PDB entry 7Z1L | electron microscopy, 2.80 A resolution | chains B and R of the 20 polymer chains in the assembly

# Chain B
Name: DNA-directed RNA polymerase III subunit RPC2
Organism: Saccharomyces cerevisiae W303
Notes: EC 2.7.7.6
Reference sequence: P22276 (RPC2_YEAST); residues 1-1149 here = UniProt positions 1-1149
Chain sequence (1149 residues; each row starts with the number of its first residue):
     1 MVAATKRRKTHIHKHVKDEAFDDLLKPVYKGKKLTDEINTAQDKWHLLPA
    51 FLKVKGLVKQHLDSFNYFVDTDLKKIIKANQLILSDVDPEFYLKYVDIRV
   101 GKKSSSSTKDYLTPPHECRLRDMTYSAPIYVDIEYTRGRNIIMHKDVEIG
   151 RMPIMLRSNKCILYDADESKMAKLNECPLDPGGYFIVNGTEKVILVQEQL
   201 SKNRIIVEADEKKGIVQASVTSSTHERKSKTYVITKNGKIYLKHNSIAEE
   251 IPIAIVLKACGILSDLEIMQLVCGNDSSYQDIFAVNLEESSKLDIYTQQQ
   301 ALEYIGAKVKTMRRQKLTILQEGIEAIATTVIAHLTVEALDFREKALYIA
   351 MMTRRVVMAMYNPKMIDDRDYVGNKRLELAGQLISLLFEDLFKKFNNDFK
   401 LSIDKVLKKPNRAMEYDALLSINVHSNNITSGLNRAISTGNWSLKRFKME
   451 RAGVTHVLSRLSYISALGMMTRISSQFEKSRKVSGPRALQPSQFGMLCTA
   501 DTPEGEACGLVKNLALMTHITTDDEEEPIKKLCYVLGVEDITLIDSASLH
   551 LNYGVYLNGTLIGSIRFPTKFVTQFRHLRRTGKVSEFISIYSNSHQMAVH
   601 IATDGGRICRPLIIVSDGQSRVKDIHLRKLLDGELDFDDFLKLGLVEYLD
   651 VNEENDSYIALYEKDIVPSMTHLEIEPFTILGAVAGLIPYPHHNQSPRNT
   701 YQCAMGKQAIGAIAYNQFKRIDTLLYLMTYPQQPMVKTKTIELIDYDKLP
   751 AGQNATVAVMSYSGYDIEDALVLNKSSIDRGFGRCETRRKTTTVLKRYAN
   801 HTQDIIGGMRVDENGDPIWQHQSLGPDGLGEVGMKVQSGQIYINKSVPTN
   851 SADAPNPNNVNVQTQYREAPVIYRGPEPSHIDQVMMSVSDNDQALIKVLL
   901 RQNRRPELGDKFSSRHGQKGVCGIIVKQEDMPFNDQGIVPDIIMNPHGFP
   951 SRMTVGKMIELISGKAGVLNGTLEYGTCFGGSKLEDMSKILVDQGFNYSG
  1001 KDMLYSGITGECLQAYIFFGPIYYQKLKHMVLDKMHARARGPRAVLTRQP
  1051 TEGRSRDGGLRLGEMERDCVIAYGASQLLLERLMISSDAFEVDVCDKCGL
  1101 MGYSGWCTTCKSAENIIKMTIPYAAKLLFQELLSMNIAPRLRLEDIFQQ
Not modelled in the structure: 1-37, 852-862
Curated features (UniProtKB/Swiss-Prot):
  - zinc finger: Cys1095 to Cys1110 (C4-type)
  - binding site (Zn(2+)): Cys1095, Cys1098, Cys1107, Cys1110
Ion coordination: Zn2+: Cys1095, Cys1098, Cys1107, Cys1110
What the authors report for this chain:
  - binding site for Nt-DNA: Gln199, Lys228, Ser229, Lys230, Asn245, Ser246, Thr311, Lys393, Arg446, Lys448, Glu450, Arg451, Gln476, Lys479, Arg481
  - conformationally variable residues (side-chain flip): Arg451
  - contacts within the chain: Asp72-His225 (hydrogen bond)
  - mutagenesis - Q199R, R481G: decreased growth
  - mutagenesis - K448A, R451V: unchanged growth

# Chain R
Molecule: 24-nt RNA strand
Sequence (24 nucleotides; row label = number of the first residue in the row; numbers below 1 keep their minus sign (U-4 is residue -4)):
    -4 UAUGCUAUGCAUAACGCCACAGAG
Not modelled in the structure: -4 to 10
Ion coordination: Mg2+: G19 (shared with 2 residues of chain A)

# How chain B and chain R interact
Pairs across the interface - 12 pairs, chain B then chain R:
  Ala452(B) - C15(R)  phosphate contact
  His456(B) - C15(R)  hydrogen bond to the sugar
  His456(B) - A16(R)  salt bridge to the phosphate
  Arg472(B) - A16(R)  salt bridge to the phosphate
  Arg472(B) - G17(R)  salt bridge to the phosphate
  Glu504(B) - G19(R)  phosphate contact
  Gln708(B) - G17(R)  hydrogen bond to the phosphate
  Gln708(B) - A18(R)  hydrogen bond to the phosphate
  Lys911(B) - A18(R)  hydrogen bond to the phosphate
  Lys911(B) - G19(R)  salt bridge to the phosphate
  Lys919(B) - G19(R)  salt bridge to the phosphate
  His1029(B) - A18(R)  sugar contact
Also at the interface, not in a pair above, chain B (13 interface residues in all): Thr439, Asn441, Gly453, Lys1028, Lys1034
Also at the interface, not in a pair above, chain R (6 interface residues in all): A14

# In short
Chain B and chain R form an interface of 13 and 6 residues respectively, with 4 hydrogen bonds and 5 salt
bridges. Among the polar pairs are His456(B)-C15(R), Gln708(B)-G17(R) and Gln708(B)-A18(R). The paper reports
a binding site for Nt-DNA at Gln199(B), Lys228(B) and Ser229(B) among others; Q199R and R481G of chain B
reduce growth; 4 substitutions were tested in all.
Here chain B is DNA-directed RNA polymerase III subunit RPC2 (Saccharomyces cerevisiae W303) and chain R is a
24-nt RNA strand. Entry 7Z1L (Structure of yeast RNA Polymerase III Pre-Termination Complex (PTC)) was
determined by electron microscopy (same publication as 7Z1M, 7Z1N and 7Z1O).
